PDB entry 6DXU | X-ray diffraction, 1.90 A resolution | chains D and C of the 4 polymer chains in the assembly

== Chain D (and C) ==
Name: Glycosyl hydrolase family 2, TIM barrel domain protein
Organism: Parabacteroides merdae ATCC 43184
Notes: chain C of this document is another copy of the same molecule, construct and numbering; everything in this record applies to it too
UniProt: A7AG62 (A7AG62_9BACT); residues 23-830 here correspond to UniProt positions 19-826 (UniProt number = residue number - 4)
Sequence (830 residues; row label = number of the first residue in the row):
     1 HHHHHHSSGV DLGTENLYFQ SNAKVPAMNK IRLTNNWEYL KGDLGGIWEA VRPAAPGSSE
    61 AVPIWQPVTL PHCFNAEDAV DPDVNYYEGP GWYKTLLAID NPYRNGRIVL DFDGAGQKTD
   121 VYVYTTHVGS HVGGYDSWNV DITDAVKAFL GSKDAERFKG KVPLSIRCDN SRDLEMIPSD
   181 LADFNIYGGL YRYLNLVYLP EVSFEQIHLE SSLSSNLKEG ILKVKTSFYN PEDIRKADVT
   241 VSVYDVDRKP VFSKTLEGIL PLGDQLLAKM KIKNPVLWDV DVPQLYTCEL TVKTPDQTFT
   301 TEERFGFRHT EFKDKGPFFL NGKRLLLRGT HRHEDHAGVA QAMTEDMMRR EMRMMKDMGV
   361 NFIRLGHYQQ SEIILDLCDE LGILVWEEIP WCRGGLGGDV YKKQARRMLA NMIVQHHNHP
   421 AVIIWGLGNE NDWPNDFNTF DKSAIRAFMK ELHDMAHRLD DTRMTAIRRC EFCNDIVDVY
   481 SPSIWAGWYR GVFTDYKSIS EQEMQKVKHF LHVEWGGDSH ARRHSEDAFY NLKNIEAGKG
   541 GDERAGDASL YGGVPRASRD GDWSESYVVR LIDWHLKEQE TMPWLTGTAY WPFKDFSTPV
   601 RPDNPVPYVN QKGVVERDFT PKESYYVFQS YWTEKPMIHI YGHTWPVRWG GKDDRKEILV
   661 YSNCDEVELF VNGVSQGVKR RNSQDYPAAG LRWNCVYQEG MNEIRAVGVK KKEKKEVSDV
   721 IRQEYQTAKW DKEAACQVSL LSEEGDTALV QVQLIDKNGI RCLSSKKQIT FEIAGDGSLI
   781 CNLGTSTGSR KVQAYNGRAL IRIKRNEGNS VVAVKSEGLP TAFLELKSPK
Unresolved in the structure: 1-28, 829-830 (chain C: 1-23, 830)
Differences from the reference sequence: expression tag (1-22)
Bound ions: Na+ site 1: Asp78, Ala79, Asp81, Val84; Na+ site 2: Asp173, Met176, Pro178
Residues lining bound ligands: bicine (BCN): Arg523, Gly561, Asp562, Trp563, Asp603, Asn604, Pro605, Lys766, Gln793
From the paper describing this entry:
  - mutagenesis - E543A: abolished catalytic activity

== Interface between chain D and chain C ==
Pairs across the interface (89):
  Leu40(D) - Asn85(C)
  Asp43(D) - Arg172(C)
  Leu44(D) - Arg172(C)
  Gly45(D) - Arg172(C)
  Gly45(D) - Asp173(C)
  Gly45(D) - Leu174(C)  hydrogen bond (backbone-backbone)
  Gly46(D) - Leu174(C)
  Trp48(D) - Asn435(C)  hydrogen bond (side chain-backbone)
  Trp48(D) - Asp436(C)
  Trp48(D) - Phe437(C)  hydrogen bond (side chain-backbone)
  Trp48(D) - Asn438(C)
  Glu49(D) - Arg172(C)  salt bridge
  Glu49(D) - Leu174(C)
  Arg52(D) - Leu181(C)
  Arg52(D) - Asn435(C)  hydrogen bond (side chain-backbone)
  Arg52(D) - Asp436(C)  salt bridge
  Pro53(D) - Asn435(C)  hydrogen bond (backbone-side chain)
  Pro56(D) - Ser549(C)
  Gly57(D) - Ser549(C)
  Ser59(D) - Leu181(C)  hydrogen bond (side chain-backbone)
  Ser59(D) - Arg393(C)
  Ser59(D) - Val600(C)
  Glu60(D) - Leu181(C)
  Glu60(D) - Asn435(C)  hydrogen bond
  Val62(D) - Arg172(C)
  Val62(D) - Pro599(C)
  Val62(D) - Val600(C)  hydrophobic
  Pro63(D) - Asn85(C)
  Pro63(D) - Arg172(C)
  Ile64(D) - Asn85(C)  hydrogen bond (backbone-side chain)
  Asn85(D) - Leu40(C)
  Asn85(D) - Pro63(C)
  Asn85(D) - Ile64(C)  hydrogen bond (side chain-backbone)
  Arg172(D) - Asp43(C)
  Arg172(D) - Leu44(C)
  Arg172(D) - Gly45(C)
  Arg172(D) - Glu49(C)  salt bridge
  Arg172(D) - Val62(C)
  Arg172(D) - Pro63(C)
  Asp173(D) - Gly45(C)
  Leu174(D) - Gly45(C)  hydrogen bond (backbone-backbone)
  Leu174(D) - Gly46(C)
  Leu174(D) - Glu49(C)
  Leu181(D) - Arg52(C)
  Leu181(D) - Ser59(C)  hydrogen bond (backbone-side chain)
  Leu181(D) - Glu60(C)
  Arg393(D) - Ser59(C)
  Asn435(D) - Trp48(C)  hydrogen bond (backbone-side chain)
  Asn435(D) - Arg52(C)  hydrogen bond (backbone-side chain)
  Asn435(D) - Pro53(C)  hydrogen bond (side chain-backbone)
  Asn435(D) - Glu60(C)  hydrogen bond
  Asp436(D) - Trp48(C)
  Asp436(D) - Arg52(C)  salt bridge
  Phe437(D) - Trp48(C)  hydrogen bond (backbone-side chain)
  Asn438(D) - Trp48(C)
  Ser549(D) - Pro56(C)
  Ser549(D) - Gly57(C)
  Tyr551(D) - Pro56(C)
  Tyr551(D) - Gly57(C)
  Pro599(D) - Val62(C)
  Val600(D) - Ser59(C)
  Val600(D) - Val62(C)  hydrophobic
  Tyr608(D) - Ile64(C)
  Glu772(D) - Ala774(C)
  Glu772(D) - Gly775(C)  hydrogen bond (side chain-backbone)
  Ile773(D) - Ala774(C)
  Ala774(D) - Glu772(C)
  Ala774(D) - Ile773(C)
  Ala774(D) - Ala774(C)  hydrophobic
  Ala774(D) - Ala813(C)
  Ala774(D) - Phe823(C)
  Gly775(D) - Glu772(C)  hydrogen bond (backbone-side chain)
  Gly775(D) - Ala813(C)
  Gly775(D) - Lys815(C)  hydrogen bond (backbone-side chain)
  Asp776(D) - Lys815(C)
  Asp776(D) - Thr821(C)  hydrogen bond
  Asn809(D) - Phe823(C)
  Ser810(D) - Phe823(C)
  Val811(D) - Val811(C)  hydrophobic
  Val811(D) - Phe823(C)  hydrophobic
  Ala813(D) - Ala774(C)
  Ala813(D) - Gly775(C)
  Lys815(D) - Gly775(C)  hydrogen bond (side chain-backbone)
  Lys815(D) - Asp776(C)
  Thr821(D) - Asp776(C)  hydrogen bond
  Phe823(D) - Ala774(C)
  Phe823(D) - Asn809(C)
  Phe823(D) - Ser810(C)
  Phe823(D) - Val811(C)  hydrophobic
Other interface residues (no listed pair), chain D (50 interface residues in all): Lys41, Ser58, Tyr87, Asp180, Trp433, Pro434, Pro602
Other interface residues (no listed pair), chain C (48 interface residues in all): Lys41, Ser58, Asp180, Trp433, Pro434, Pro602, Tyr608

== In short ==
50 residues of chain D face 48 of chain C across their interface; the contacts include 22 hydrogen bonds and 4
salt bridges. Polar contacts include Glu49(D)-Arg172(C), Arg52(D)-Asp436(C) and Trp48(D)-Asn435(C). Ligands of
chain D: bicine. Asp78(D), Ala79(D), Asp81(D) and Val84(D) coordinate Na+ site 1. The paper reports that E543A
of chain D abolishes catalytic activity.
Both chains are Glycosyl hydrolase family 2, TIM barrel domain protein (Parabacteroides merdae ATCC 43184).
Entry 6DXU (Crystal Structure of Parabacteroides merdae Beta-Glucuronidase (GUS)) was determined by X-ray
diffraction (same publication as 6D7J).
